Entry 7T2H (electron microscopy, 3.20 A resolution); this record covers chains B and C of the 5 polymer chains in the assembly.

== Chain B ==
Name: Guanine nucleotide-binding protein G(I)/G(S)/G(T) subunit beta-1
Organism: Homo sapiens
Reference sequence: P62873 (GBB1_HUMAN); numbering as in UniProt (aligned over 2-340)
Chain sequence (344 residues; row label = number of the first residue in the row; numbers below 1 keep their minus sign (Pro-3 is residue -3)):
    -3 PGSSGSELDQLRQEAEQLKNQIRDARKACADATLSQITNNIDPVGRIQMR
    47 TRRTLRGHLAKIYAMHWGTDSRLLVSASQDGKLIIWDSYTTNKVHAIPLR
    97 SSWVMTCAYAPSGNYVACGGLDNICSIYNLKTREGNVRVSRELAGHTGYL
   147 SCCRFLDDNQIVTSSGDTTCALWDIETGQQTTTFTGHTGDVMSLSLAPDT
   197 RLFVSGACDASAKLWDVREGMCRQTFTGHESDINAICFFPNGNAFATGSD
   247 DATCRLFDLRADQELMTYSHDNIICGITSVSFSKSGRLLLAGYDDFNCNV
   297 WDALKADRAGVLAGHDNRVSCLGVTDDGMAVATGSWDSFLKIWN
Not modelled in the structure: -3 to 4
Sequence notes: expression tag (-3 to 1)
Swiss-Prot annotation at these positions:
  - modified residue: Ser2 (N-acetylserine), His266 (Phosphohistidine)
  - natural variant: Leu30 (L30F: In MRD42; uncertain significance), Arg52 (R52G: In MRD42), Gly64 (G64V: In MRD42), Asp76 (D76E: In MRD42; D76G: In MRD42), Gly77 (G77S: In MRD42), Lys78 (K78R: In MRD42), Ile80 (I80N: In MRD42; I80T: In MRD42), His91 (H91R: In MRD42; uncertain significance), Ala92 (A92T: In MRD42), Pro94 (P94S: In MRD42), Leu95 (L95P: In MRD42), Arg96 (R96L: In MRD42), 5 further natural variant entries in UniProt
Cystine bridges: Cys121-Cys149

== Chain C ==
Name: Guanine nucleotide-binding protein G(I)/G(S)/G(O) subunit gamma-2
Organism: Homo sapiens
Reference sequence: P59768 (GBG2_HUMAN); numbering as in UniProt (aligned over 1-71)
Chain sequence (71 residues; numbered 1 to 71; the number before each row is that of its first residue):
     1 MASNNTASIAQARKLVEQLKMEANIDRIKVSKAAADLMAYCEAHAKEDPL
    51 LTPVPASENPFREKKFFCAIL
Not modelled in the structure: 1-8, 62-71
Swiss-Prot annotation at these positions:
  - modified residue: Ala2 (N-acetylalanine), Cys68 (Cysteine methyl ester)
  - lipidation: Cys68 (S-geranylgeranyl cysteine)

== Chain B / chain C interface ==
Contacting residue pairs (70):
  Leu7(B) with Val16(C)
  Ala11(B) with Leu19(C)
  Leu14(B) with Val16(C); Leu19(C), hydrophobic; Lys20(C)
  Ile18(B) with Ala23(C), hydrophobic; Arg27(C)
  Ala24(B) with Lys29(C), hydrogen bond (backbone-side chain)
  Cys25(B) with Arg27(C); Lys29(C); Val30(C), hydrogen bond (backbone-backbone)
  Ala26(B) with Val30(C), hydrophobic
  Asp27(B) with Lys29(C), salt bridge; Val30(C)
  Ala28(B) with Val30(C)
  Leu30(B) with Ala34(C), hydrophobic
  Ile33(B) with Ser31(C); Ala34(C), hydrophobic
  Val40(B) with Leu51(C), hydrophobic
  Ile43(B) with Leu50(C)
  Met45(B) with Leu50(C), hydrophobic
  Arg48(B) with Phe61(C)
  Arg49(B) with Phe61(C)
  Trp63(B) with Phe61(C), hydrophobic
  Ser84(B) with Phe61(C)
  Tyr85(B) with Pro60(C); Phe61(C), hydrophobic
  Met217(B) with Met21(C), hydrophobic
  Cys218(B) with Gln18(C), hydrogen bond (backbone-side chain)
  Arg219(B) with Glu22(C)
  Gln220(B) with Glu22(C); Ile25(C)
  Thr221(B) with Glu22(C), hydrogen bond (backbone-side chain)
  Phe235(B) with Leu37(C), hydrophobic; Tyr40(C), hydrophobic
  Pro236(B) with Tyr40(C)
  Asn237(B) with Asp36(C), hydrogen bond; Tyr40(C)
  Asp254(B) with Ala33(C)
  Arg256(B) with Arg27(C); Ile28(C), hydrogen bond (backbone-backbone)
  Ala257(B) with Arg27(C); Ile28(C)
  Asp258(B) with Arg27(C)
  Gln259(B) with Val30(C)
  Leu261(B) with Val30(C), hydrophobic
  Ser279(B) with Asp48(C), hydrogen bond; Leu50(C)
  Lys280(B) with Glu47(C); Asp48(C)
  Ser281(B) with Tyr40(C); His44(C); Asp48(C), hydrogen bond
  Gly282(B) with Cys41(C)
  Arg283(B) with Cys41(C); Leu51(C)
  Leu284(B) with Leu51(C), hydrophobic
  Leu300(B) with Met38(C), hydrophobic; Cys41(C), hydrophobic
  Asp323(B) with Pro49(C)
  Gly324(B) with Pro49(C); Leu50(C)
  Met325(B) with Pro49(C), hydrophobic; Pro60(C)
  Ala326(B) with Phe61(C), hydrophobic
  Val327(B) with Leu50(C), hydrophobic
  Ile338(B) with Phe61(C), hydrophobic
  Asn340(B) with Leu50(C); Asn59(C); Phe61(C)
Other interface residues (no listed pair), chain B (57 interface residues in all): Arg8, Glu10, Lys15, Ala21, Arg22, Thr34, Ser67, Asn239, Ala240, Val320
Other interface residues (no listed pair), chain C (34 interface residues in all): Ala12, Leu15, Asp26, Ala35, Ala45

== Summary ==
57 residues of chain B face 34 of chain C across their interface; the contacts include 8 hydrogen bonds and 1
salt bridge. Polar pairs include Asp27(B)-Lys29(C), Ala24(B)-Lys29(C) and Cys218(B)-Gln18(C).
Chain B is Guanine nucleotide-binding protein G(I)/G(S)/G(T) subunit beta-1 and chain C is Guanine
nucleotide-binding protein G(I)/G(S)/G(O) subunit gamma-2, both from Homo sapiens; the structure, CryoEM
structure of mu-opioid receptor - Gi protein complex bound to lofentanil (LFT), was determined by electron
microscopy.
